PDB entry 5E6I | X-ray diffraction, 4.00 A resolution | chains G and I of the 5 polymer chains in the assembly

== Chain G ==
Molecule: TCR alpha chain, Human nkt tcr alpha chain
From: Homo sapiens
UniProtKB: K7N5M3 (K7N5M3_HUMAN); residues 113-207 here correspond to UniProt positions 116-210 (UniProt number = residue number + 3)
Chain sequence (208 residues; numbered 0 to 207; the number before each row is that of its first residue; numbering starts at 0):
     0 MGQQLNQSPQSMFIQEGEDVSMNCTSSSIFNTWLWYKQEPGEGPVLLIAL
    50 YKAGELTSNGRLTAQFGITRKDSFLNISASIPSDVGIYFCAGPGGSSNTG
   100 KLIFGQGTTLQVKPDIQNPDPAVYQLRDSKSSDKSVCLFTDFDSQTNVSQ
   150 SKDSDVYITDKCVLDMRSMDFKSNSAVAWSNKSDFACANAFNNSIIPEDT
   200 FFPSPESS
Disordered / not traced: 0-2, 204-207
Cystine bridges: Cys23-Cys89, Cys136-Cys186

== Chain I ==
Molecule: HLA class I histocompatibility antigen, A-2 alpha chain
From: Homo sapiens
UniProtKB: P01892 (1A02_HUMAN); residues 1-275 here correspond to UniProt positions 25-299 (UniProt number = residue number + 24)
Chain sequence (276 residues; row label = number of the first residue in the row; numbering starts at 0):
     0 MGSHSMRYFFTSVSRPGRGEPRFIAVGYVDDTQFVRFDSDAASQRMEPRA
    50 PWIEQEGPEYWDGETRKVKAHSQTHRVDLGTLRGYYNQSEAGSHTVQRMY
   100 GCDVGSDWRFLRGYHQYAYDGKDYIALKEDLRSWTAADMAAQTTKHKWEA
   150 AHVAEQLRAYLEGTCVEWLRRYLENGKETLQRTDAPKTHMTHHAVSDHEA
   200 TLRCWALSFYPAEITLTWQRDGEDQTQDTELVETRPAGDGTFQKWAAVVV
   250 PSGQEQRYTCHVQHEGLPKPLTLRWE
Disordered / not traced: 0, 194-198, 221-226, 250-251, 275
Cystine bridges: Cys101-Cys164, Cys203-Cys259
Differences from the reference sequence: initiating methionine (0)

== How chain G and chain I interact ==
Contacting residue pairs (8):
  Asn30(G) - Arg157(I)
  Asn30(G) - Ala158(I)
  Thr31(G) - Gln155(I)  hydrogen bond
  Tyr50(G) - His151(I)  hydrogen bond
  Pro92(G) - Gln155(I)
  Gly94(G) - Gln155(I)
  Ser95(G) - Thr163(I)
  Asn97(G) - Tyr159(I)
Also at the interface, not in a pair above, chain G (8 interface residues in all): Arg69
Also at the interface, not in a pair above, chain I (7 interface residues in all): Glu161

== In short ==
8 residues of chain G and 7 residues of chain I are in contact; the contacts include 2 hydrogen bonds. Polar
contacts include Thr31(G)-Gln155(I) and Tyr50(G)-His151(I).
Here chain G is TCR alpha chain, Human nkt tcr alpha chain and chain I is HLA class I histocompatibility
antigen, A-2 alpha chain, both from Homo sapiens. Entry 5E6I (Crystal structure of TCR PF8 in complex with flu
MP(58-66) epitope presented by HLA-A2) was determined by X-ray diffraction.
